PDB entry 2IBN | X-ray diffraction, 1.50 A resolution | chain A

[Chain A]
Protein: Inositol oxygenase
Organism: Homo sapiens
Notes: EC 1.13.99.1
UniProt: Q9UGB7 (MIOX_HUMAN); numbering as in UniProt (aligned over 38-285)
Sequence (250 residues; numbered 36 to 285; the number before each row is that of its first residue):
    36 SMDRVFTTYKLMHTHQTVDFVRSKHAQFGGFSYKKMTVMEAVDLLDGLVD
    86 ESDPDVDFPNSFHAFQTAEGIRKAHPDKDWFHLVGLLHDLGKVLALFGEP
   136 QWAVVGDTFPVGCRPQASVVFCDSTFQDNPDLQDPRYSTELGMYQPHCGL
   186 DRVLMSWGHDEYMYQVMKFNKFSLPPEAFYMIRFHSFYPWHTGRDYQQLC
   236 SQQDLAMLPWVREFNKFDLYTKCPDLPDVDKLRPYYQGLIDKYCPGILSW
Not modelled in the structure: 89-91, 255-260
Covalently attached groups: cysteine (CYS) linked to C235
Modified / non-standard residues: Mse37, Mse47, Mse71, Mse74, Mse178, Mse190, Mse198, Mse202, Mse216, Mse242 (selenomethionine; parent Met)
Construct notes: cloning artifact (36-37)
Metal / ion sites: Fe ion site 1: H98, H123, D124, D253; Fe ion site 2: D124, H194, H220 (together with I1N)
Small-molecule neighbours:
  - cysteine (CYS): W225, R229, Q232, S236, D239, L240, L243
  - I1N ((2S,3R,4R,5S,6S)-2,3,4,5,6-pentahydroxycyclohexanone): Y44, D85, S87, D88, D124, K127, V140, G141, D142, H194, D195, H220, S221, Y223, D253
Curated features (UniProtKB/Swiss-Prot):
  - binding site (substrate): D85 to S87, K127, G141, D142, H220, S221
  - binding site (Fe cation): H98, H123, D124, H194, H220, D253
  - mutagenesis: K127 (K127S: Strongly reduced enzyme activity)
From the paper describing this entry:
  - Fe ion coordination: H98, H123, D124, H194, H220, D253
  - binding site for I1N: D85, G141
  - mutagenesis - K127S: abolished catalytic activity
  - mutagenesis - K127S: abolished binding to myo-inositol

[Overview]
Ligands of chain A: compound I1N and cysteine. The Fe ion site 1 is built by H98, H123, D124 and D253. Curated
annotation (UniProt) lists 8 substrate-binding residues, 6 Fe cation-binding residues and one mutagenesis
site. The paper reports a binding site for I1N at D85 and G141; K127S abolishes catalytic activity.
Chain A is Inositol oxygenase (Homo sapiens); the structure, Crystal structure of Human myo-Inositol Oxygenase
(MIOX), was determined by X-ray diffraction together with 3BXD from the same study.
